PDB entry 7NKY | electron microscopy, 3.20 A resolution | chains T and a of the 27 polymer chains in the assembly

[Chain T]
Molecule: 148-nt DNA strand
Sequence (148 nucleotides; each row starts with the number of its first residue; numbers below 1 keep their minus sign (DA-72 is residue -72)):
   -72 ATCAGAATCC CGGTGCCGAG GCCGCTCAAT TGGTCGTAGA CAGCTCTAGC ACCGCTTAAA
   -12 CGCACGTACG CGCTGTCCCC CGCGTTTTAA CCGCCAAGGG GATTGACACT CTACCGATAA
    48 GCAGACGACA GAAAAAACCC TGTGCTAG

[Chain a]
Molecule: Histone H3.2
Source organism: Xenopus laevis
Reference sequence: P84233 (H32_XENLA); residues 0-135 here correspond to UniProt positions 1-136 (UniProt number = residue number + 1)
Amino-acid sequence (136 residues; numbered 0 to 135; the number before each row is that of its first residue; numbering starts at 0):
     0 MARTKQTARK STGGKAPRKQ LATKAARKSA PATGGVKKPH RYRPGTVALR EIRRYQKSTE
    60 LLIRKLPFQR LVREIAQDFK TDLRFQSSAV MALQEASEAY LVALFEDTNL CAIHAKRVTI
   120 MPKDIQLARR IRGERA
Unresolved in the structure: 0-44, 133-135
Differences from the reference sequence: conflict Ala102 (Gly103 in P84233)
UniProt features mapped onto this chain:
  - modified residue: Arg2 (Asymmetric dimethylarginine), Thr3 (Phosphothreonine), Lys4 (Allysine), Gln5 (5-glutamyl dopamine), Thr6 (Phosphothreonine), Arg8 (Citrulline), Lys9 (N6,N6,N6-trimethyllysine), Ser10 (ADP-ribosylserine), Thr11 (Phosphothreonine), Lys14 (N6-(2-hydroxyisobutyryl)lysine), Arg17 (Asymmetric dimethylarginine), Lys18 (N6-(2-hydroxyisobutyryl)lysine), Lys23 (N6-(2-hydroxyisobutyryl)lysine), Arg26 (Citrulline), Lys27 (N6,N6,N6-trimethyllysine), Ser28 (ADP-ribosylserine), Lys36 (N6,N6,N6-trimethyllysine), Lys37 (N6-methyllysine), Tyr41 (Phosphotyrosine), Lys56 (N6,N6,N6-trimethyllysine) and 8 more in UniProt
  - lipidation: Cys110 (S-palmitoyl cysteine)

[Interface between chain T and chain a]
Residue-residue contacts - 17 pairs, chain T then chain a:
  DG-24(T) with Arg83(a), phosphate contact; Phe84(a), sugar contact; Gln85(a), hydrogen bond to the phosphate; Ser86(a), hydrogen bond to the phosphate
  DC-23(T) with Arg72(a), salt bridge to the phosphate; Arg83(a), sugar contact; Phe84(a), hydrogen bond to the phosphate
  DA-14(T) with Arg63(a), sugar contact
  DA-13(T) with Arg63(a), phosphate contact
  DC-4(T) with Val117(a), sugar contact; Thr118(a), hydrogen bond to the phosphate
  DG-3(T) with Arg116(a), phosphate contact; Val117(a), hydrogen bond to the phosphate; Thr118(a), hydrogen bond to the phosphate; Met120(a), phosphate contact
  DC-2(T) with Arg116(a), phosphate contact; Met120(a), phosphate contact
Also at the interface, not in a pair above, chain a (12 interface residues in all): Leu82, Lys115

[In short]
7 residues of chain T face 12 of chain a across their interface; the contacts include 6 hydrogen bonds and 1
salt bridge. Among the polar pairs are DG-24(T)-Gln85(a), DG-24(T)-Ser86(a) and DC-23(T)-Phe84(a).
Here chain T is a 148-nt DNA strand and chain a is Histone H3.2 (Xenopus laevis). Entry 7NKY (RNA Polymerase
II-Spt4/5-nucleosome-FACT structure) was determined by electron microscopy.
